PDB entry 7UO4 | electron microscopy, 3.38 A resolution | chains C and D of the 6 polymer chains in the assembly

# Chain C
Protein: Non-structural protein 7
Source organism: Severe acute respiratory syndrome coronavirus 2
Reference sequence: P0DTD1 (R1AB_SARS2); residues 1-83 here correspond to UniProt positions 3860-3942 (UniProt number = residue number + 3859)
Amino-acid sequence (92 residues; row label = number of the first residue in the row; numbers below 1 keep their minus sign (Val-8 is residue -8)):
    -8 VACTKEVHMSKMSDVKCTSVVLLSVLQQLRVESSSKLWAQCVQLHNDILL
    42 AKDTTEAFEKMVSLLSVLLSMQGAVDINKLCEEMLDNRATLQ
Unresolved in the structure: -8 to 0, 74-83
Sequence notes: expression tag (-8 to 0)
Curated features (UniProtKB/Swiss-Prot):
  - site: Gln83 (Cleavage)

# Chain D
Protein: Non-structural protein 8
Source organism: Severe acute respiratory syndrome coronavirus 2
Reference sequence: P0DTD1 (R1AB_SARS2); residues 1-198 here correspond to UniProt positions 3943-4140 (UniProt number = residue number + 3942)
Amino-acid sequence (198 residues; row label = number of the first residue in the row):
     1 AIASEFSSLPSYAAFATAQEAYEQAVANGDSEVVLKKLKKSLNVAKSEFD
    51 RDAAMQRKLEKMADQAMTQMYKQARSEDKRAKVTSAMQTMLFTMLRKLDN
   101 DALNNIINNARDGCVPLNIIPLTTAAKLMVVIPDYNTYKNTCDGTTFTYA
   151 SALWEIQQVVDADSKIVQLSEISMDNSPNLAWPLIVTALRANSAVKLQ
Unresolved in the structure: 1-5, 193-198
Curated features (UniProtKB/Swiss-Prot):
  - site: Gln198 (Cleavage)

# Interface between chain C and chain D
Contacting residue pairs (51; chain C residue first):
  Lys2(C) with Leu98(D), hydrogen bond (side chain-backbone); Asp99(D)
  Asp5(C) with Lys97(D), salt bridge; Leu98(D)
  Thr9(C) with Met94(D); Leu95(D); Leu98(D)
  Val12(C) with Met87(D); Leu91(D), hydrophobic; Met94(D), hydrophobic
  Leu13(C) with Leu91(D), hydrophobic
  Val16(C) with Met87(D); Gln88(D); Leu91(D), hydrophobic
  Gln19(C) with Val83(D); Thr84(D); Met87(D)
  Leu20(C) with Gln88(D)
  Gln31(C) with Ile119(D)
  Phe49(C) with Leu98(D), hydrophobic; Asn100(D)
  Glu50(C) with Leu122(D)
  Lys51(C) with Leu122(D)
  Met52(C) with Leu103(D), hydrophobic
  Val53(C) with Ala102(D), hydrophobic; Leu103(D), hydrophobic
  Ser54(C) with Ile119(D); Ile120(D)
  Leu56(C) with Leu95(D), hydrophobic; Leu103(D), hydrophobic; Ile106(D), hydrophobic; Ile107(D), hydrophobic
  Ser57(C) with Ile106(D); Pro116(D); Asn118(D); Ile120(D), hydrogen bond (side chain-backbone)
  Val58(C) with Ile119(D), hydrophobic
  Leu59(C) with Leu91(D), hydrophobic
  Leu60(C) with Ile106(D), hydrophobic; Ala110(D), hydrophobic; Val115(D)
  Ser61(C) with Pro116(D), hydrogen bond (side chain-backbone)
  Gln63(C) with Val115(D); Leu117(D)
  Val66(C) with Gln88(D); Phe92(D), hydrophobic
  Ile68(C) with Phe92(D), hydrophobic
  Asn69(C) with Arg111(D), hydrogen bond (side chain-backbone)
  Leu71(C) with Phe92(D), hydrophobic
  Cys72(C) with Ile107(D), hydrophobic; Arg111(D)
Interface residues without a listed pair, chain C (32 interface residues in all): Val6, Cys8, Ser15, Leu28, Ala65
Interface residues without a listed pair, chain D (28 interface residues in all): Thr89, Met90, Ala150

# Overview
Chain C and chain D form an interface of 32 and 28 residues respectively; the contacts include 4 hydrogen
bonds and 1 salt bridge. Among the polar pairs are Asp5(C)-Lys97(D), Lys2(C)-Leu98(D) and Ser57(C)-Ile120(D).
Chain C is Non-structural protein 7 and chain D is Non-structural protein 8, both from Severe acute
respiratory syndrome coronavirus 2; the structure, SARS-CoV-2 replication-transcription complex bound to
Remdesivir triphosphate, in a pre-catalytic state, was determined by electron microscopy (same publication as
7UO7, 7UO9 and 7UOE).
